2I67 - chain A; structure by X-ray diffraction, 1.71 A resolution.

# Chain A
Name: ADP-ribosyl cyclase 1
Organism: Homo sapiens
Notes: EC 3.2.2.5
Reference sequence: P28907 (CD38_HUMAN); residue numbers follow UniProt; this construct covers 45-300
Sequence (262 residues; row label = number of the first residue in the row):
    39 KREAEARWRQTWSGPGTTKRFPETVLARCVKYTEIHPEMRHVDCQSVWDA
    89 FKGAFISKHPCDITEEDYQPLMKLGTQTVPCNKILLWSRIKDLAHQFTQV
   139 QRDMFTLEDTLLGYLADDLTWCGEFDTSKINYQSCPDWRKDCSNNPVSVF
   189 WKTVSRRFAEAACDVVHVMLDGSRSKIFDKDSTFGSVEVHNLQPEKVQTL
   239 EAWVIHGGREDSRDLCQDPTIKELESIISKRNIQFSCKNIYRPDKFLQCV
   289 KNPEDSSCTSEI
Not modelled in the structure: 39-44, 297-300
Sequence notes: cloning artifact (39-44); engineered mutation Thr-49 (Gln in P28907), Asp-100 (Asn in P28907), Asp-164 (Asn in P28907), Asp-209 (Asn in P28907), Asp-219 (Asn in P28907)
Disulfides: Cys-67/Cys-82, Cys-99/Cys-180, Cys-119/Cys-201, Cys-160/Cys-173, Cys-254/Cys-275, Cys-287/Cys-296
Residues lining bound ligands: adenosine-5-diphosphoribose (APR): Trp-125, Ser-126, Arg-127, Leu-145, Glu-146, Val-185, Trp-189, Ser-193, Ser-220, Thr-221, Phe-222, Glu-226
Swiss-Prot annotation at these positions:
  - active site: Cys-119, Cys-201
  - natural variant: Arg-140 (R140W: Seems to contribute to the development of type II diabetes)
  - mutagenesis: Cys-119 (C119K: Loss of cADPR hydrolase activity; C119R/E/A: Loss of cADPR hydrolase and ADP-ribosyl cyclase activity), Cys-160 (C160A: Loss of cADPR hydrolase and ADP-ribosyl cyclase activity), Cys-173 (C173A: Loss of cADPR hydrolase and ADP-ribosyl cyclase activity), Cys-201 (C201D/K/A: Loss of cADPR hydrolase and ADP-ribosyl cyclase activity; C201E: Loss of cADPR hydrolase activity)

# In short
Ligands of chain A: adenosine-5-diphosphoribose. Curated annotation (UniProt) lists active-site residues
Cys-119 and Cys-201 and 4 mutagenesis sites.
Chain A is ADP-ribosyl cyclase 1 (Homo sapiens); the structure, Structural Basis for the Mechanistic
Understanding Human CD38 Controlled Multiple Catalysis, was determined by X-ray diffraction, deposited
together with 2I65 and 2I66.
